Entry 2JDA (X-ray diffraction, 1.35 A resolution); this record covers chain A.

== Chain A ==
Protein: YECBM32
From: Yersinia enterocolitica
Sequence (145 residues; row label = number of the first residue in the row):
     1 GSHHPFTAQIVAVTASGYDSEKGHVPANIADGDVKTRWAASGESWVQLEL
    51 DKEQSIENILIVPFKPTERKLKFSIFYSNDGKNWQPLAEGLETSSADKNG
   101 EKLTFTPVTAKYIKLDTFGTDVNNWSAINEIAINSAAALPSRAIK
Unresolved in the structure: 1-6
Metal / ion sites: Ca2+: Asn28, Asp31, Asp33, Thr36, Asn129, Glu130

== Overview ==
The Ca2+ site is built by Asn28, Asp31, Asp33, Thr36, Asn129 and Glu130.
Chain A is YECBM32 (Yersinia enterocolitica); the structure, Structure of a pectin binding carbohydrate
binding module, was determined by X-ray diffraction, deposited together with 2JD9.
